6ANQ - chains A and T of the 4 polymer chains in the assembly; structure by X-ray diffraction, 2.59 A resolution.

# Chain A
Molecule: HIV-1 reverse transcriptase P66 subunit
Source organism: Human immunodeficiency virus type 1 group M subtype B (isolate BH10)
Notes: EC 2.7.7.49, 2.7.7.7
UniProt: P03366 (POL_HV1B1); residues 1-554 here correspond to UniProt positions 600-1153 (UniProt number = residue number + 599)
Chain sequence (556 residues; each row starts with the number of its first residue; numbers below 1 keep their minus sign (Met-1 is residue -1)):
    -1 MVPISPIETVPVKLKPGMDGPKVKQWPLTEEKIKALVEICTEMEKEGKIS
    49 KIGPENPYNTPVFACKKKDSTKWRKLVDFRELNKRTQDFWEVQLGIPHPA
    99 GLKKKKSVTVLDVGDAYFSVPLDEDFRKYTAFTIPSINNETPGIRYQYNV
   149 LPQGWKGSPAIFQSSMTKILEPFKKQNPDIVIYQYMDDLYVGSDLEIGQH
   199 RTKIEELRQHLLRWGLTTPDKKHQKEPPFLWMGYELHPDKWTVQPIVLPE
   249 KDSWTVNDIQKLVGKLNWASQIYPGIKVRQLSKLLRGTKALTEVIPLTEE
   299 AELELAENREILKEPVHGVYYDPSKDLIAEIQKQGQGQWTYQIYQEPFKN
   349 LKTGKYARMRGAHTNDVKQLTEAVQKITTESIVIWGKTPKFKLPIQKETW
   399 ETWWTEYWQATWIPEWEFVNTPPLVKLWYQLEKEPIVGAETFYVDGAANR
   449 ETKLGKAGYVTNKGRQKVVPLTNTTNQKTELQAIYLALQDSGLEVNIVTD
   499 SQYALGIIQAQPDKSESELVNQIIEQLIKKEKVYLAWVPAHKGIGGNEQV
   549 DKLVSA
Unresolved in the structure: 554
Sequence notes: initiating methionine (-1); expression tag (0); engineered mutation Cys63 (Ile662 in P03366), Ser280 (Cys879 in P03366)
Ion coordination: Mg2+ site 1: Asp110, Val111, Asp185 (together with D4T); Mg2+ site 2: Asp443, Glu478, Asp498
Residues lining bound ligands: D4T (2',3'-dehydro-2',3'-deoxy-thymidine 5'-triphosphate): Lys65, Arg72, Asp110, Val111, Gly112, Asp113, Ala114, Tyr115, Gln151, Met184, Asp185, Lys220
UniProt features mapped onto this chain:
  - region: Phe227 to His235 (RT 'primer grip')
  - motif: Trp398 to Trp414 (Tryptophan repeat motif)
  - binding site (Mg(2+)): Asp110, Asp185, Asp186, Asp443, Glu478, Asp498, Asp549
  - site: Trp401 (Essential for RT p66/p51 heterodimerization), Trp414 (Essential for RT p66/p51 heterodimerization), Phe440, Tyr441 (Cleavage)

# Chain T
Molecule: 27-nt DNA strand
Sequence (27 nucleotides; row label = number of the first residue in the row):
   701 ATGAACGGCGCCCGAACAGGGACTGTG
Unresolved in the structure: 701-703, 726-727

# How chain A and chain T interact
Residue-residue contacts (42):
  Lys30(A) with DA704(T), base contact
  Phe61(A) with DA704(T), stacking on the base; DA705(T), sugar contact
  Ala62(A) with DA704(T), hydrogen bond to the base
  Leu74(A) with DA705(T), base contact
  Val75(A) with DA705(T), sugar contact
  Asp76(A) with DA705(T), sugar contact
  Arg78(A) with DA705(T), phosphate contact; DC706(T), phosphate contact
  Asn81(A) with DC706(T), sugar contact
  Glu89(A) with DG707(T), phosphate contact; DG708(T), phosphate contact
  Gln91(A) with DG708(T), sugar contact
  Leu92(A) with DC709(T), sugar contact
  Ile94(A) with DG708(T), base contact; DC709(T), sugar contact
  Gly152(A) with DA705(T), base contact; DC706(T), sugar contact
  Lys154(A) with DC706(T), phosphate contact
  Pro157(A) with DC706(T), base contact; DG707(T), sugar contact
  Tyr183(A) with DG707(T), hydrogen bond to the base
  Asn265(A) with DC711(T), sugar contact; DC712(T), phosphate contact
  Val276(A) with DC712(T), phosphate contact
  Ser280(A) with DC712(T), phosphate contact; DC713(T), phosphate contact
  Leu283(A) with DC713(T), phosphate contact
  Arg284(A) with DC713(T), salt bridge to the phosphate; DG714(T), phosphate contact
  Gly285(A) with DG714(T), hydrogen bond to the phosphate
  Lys287(A) with DG714(T), hydrogen bond to the phosphate; DA715(T), salt bridge to the phosphate
  Lys353(A) with DC712(T), salt bridge to the phosphate
  Ala355(A) with DC712(T), phosphate contact
  Lys374(A) with DC711(T), salt bridge to the phosphate
  Arg448(A) with DC723(T), hydrogen bond to the base
  Asn474(A) with DC723(T), sugar contact
  Asp498(A) with DA722(T), phosphate contact
  Gln500(A) with DG721(T), sugar contact; DA722(T), phosphate contact
  His539(A) with DC723(T), salt bridge to the phosphate
Other interface residues (no listed pair), chain A (39 interface residues in all): Cys63, Gly93, Tyr115, Gln151, Trp153, Lys281, Arg356, Gln475
Other interface residues (no listed pair), chain T (15 interface residues in all): DG710

# Summary
39 residues of chain A and 15 residues of chain T are in contact, with 5 hydrogen bonds, 5 salt bridges and 1
aromatic stacking contact. Polar pairs include Ala62(A)-DA704(T), Tyr183(A)-DG707(T) and Arg448(A)-DC723(T).
Chain A binds compound D4T.
Here chain A is HIV-1 reverse transcriptase P66 subunit (Human immunodeficiency virus type 1 group M subtype B
(isolate BH10)) and chain T is a 27-nt DNA strand. Entry 6ANQ (Structure of HIV-1 reverse transcriptase (RT)
ternary complex with a double stranded DNA and an incoming ...) was determined by X-ray diffraction together
with 6AMO, 6AN2, 6AN8, 6ASW, 6AVM and 6AVT from the same study.
